6VKS - chains A and C of the 3 polymer chains in the assembly; structure by electron microscopy, 3.02 A resolution.

[Chain A (and C)]
Name: Efflux pump membrane transporter
Source organism: Neisseria gonorrhoeae
Notes: chain C of this document is another copy of the same molecule, construct and numbering; everything in this record applies to it too
UniProtKB: A0A4T9VBR9 (A0A4T9VBR9_NEIGO); residue numbers follow UniProt; this construct covers 1-1049
Sequence (1049 residues; each row starts with the number of its first residue):
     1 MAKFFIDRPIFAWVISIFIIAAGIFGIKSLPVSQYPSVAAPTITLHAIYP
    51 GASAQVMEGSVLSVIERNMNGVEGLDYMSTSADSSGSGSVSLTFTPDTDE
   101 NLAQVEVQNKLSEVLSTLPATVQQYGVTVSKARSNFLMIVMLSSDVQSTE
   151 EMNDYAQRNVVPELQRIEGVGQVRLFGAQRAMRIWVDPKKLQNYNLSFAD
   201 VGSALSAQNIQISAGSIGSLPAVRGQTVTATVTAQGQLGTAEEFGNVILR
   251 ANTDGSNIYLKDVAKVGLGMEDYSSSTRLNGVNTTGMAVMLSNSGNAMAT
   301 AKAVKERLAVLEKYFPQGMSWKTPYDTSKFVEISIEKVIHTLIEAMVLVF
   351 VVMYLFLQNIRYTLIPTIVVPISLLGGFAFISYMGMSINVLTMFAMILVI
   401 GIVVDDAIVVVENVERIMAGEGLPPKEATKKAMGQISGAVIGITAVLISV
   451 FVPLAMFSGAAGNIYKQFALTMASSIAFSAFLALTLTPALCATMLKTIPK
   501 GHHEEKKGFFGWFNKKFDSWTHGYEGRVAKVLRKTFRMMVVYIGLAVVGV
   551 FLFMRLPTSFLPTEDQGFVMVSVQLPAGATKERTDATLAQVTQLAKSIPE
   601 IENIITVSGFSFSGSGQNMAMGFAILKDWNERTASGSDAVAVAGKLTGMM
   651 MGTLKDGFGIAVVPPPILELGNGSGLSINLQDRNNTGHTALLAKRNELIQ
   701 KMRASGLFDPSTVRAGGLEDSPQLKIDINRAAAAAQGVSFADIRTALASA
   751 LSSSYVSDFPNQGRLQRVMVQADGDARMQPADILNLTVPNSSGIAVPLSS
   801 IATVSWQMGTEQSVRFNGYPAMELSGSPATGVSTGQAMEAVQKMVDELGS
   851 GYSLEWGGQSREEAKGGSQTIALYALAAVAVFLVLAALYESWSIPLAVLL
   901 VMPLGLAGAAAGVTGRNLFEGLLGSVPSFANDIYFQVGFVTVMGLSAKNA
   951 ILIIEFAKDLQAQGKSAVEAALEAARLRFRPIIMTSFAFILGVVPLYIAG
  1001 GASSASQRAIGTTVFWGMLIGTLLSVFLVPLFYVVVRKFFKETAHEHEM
Differences from the reference sequence: conflict V738 (Ile in A0A4T9VBR9), G774 (Glu in A0A4T9VBR9), S791 (Lys in A0A4T9VBR9), 19 further conflict positions vs the reference (A0A4T9VBR9) not listed
Ligand contacts:
  - phosphatidylethanolamine (PTY), molecule 1: F4, F5, R8, F11, I15, F18
  - phosphatidylethanolamine (PTY), molecule 2: W13, I17, I20, T493
  - phosphatidylethanolamine (PTY), molecule 3: G438, I441, A445, V884, A887, L888, H1047, M1049
  - phosphatidylethanolamine (PTY), molecule 4: V879, L883, W892, T1043, A1044
  - phosphatidylethanolamine (PTY), molecule 5: F882, W892, S893, L896, F1040, K1041, T1043
Reported in the primary citation:
  - binding site for AMPICILLIN (open form): N135, F136, I139, F176, S275, T277, V607, F610
  - contacts within the chain: D406-K948, D405-K948, K948-N949 (hydrogen bond), K948-T985 (hydrogen bond)
  - conformationally variable residues (side-chain flip): D405, K948
  - mutagenesis - E669G (2-fold): decreased growth in response to macrolides
  - mutagenesis - E669G (2-fold): decreased growth in response to polymyxin B
  - mutagenesis - R714G: increased growth in response to macrolide
  - mutagenesis - R714G: increased growth in response to polymyxin B
  - mutagenesis - R174Q, R714G: increased growth in response to EtBr
  - mutagenesis - E669G: decreased growth in response to EtBr
  - mutagenesis - S825A: unchanged growth in response to antimicrobial resistance

[How chain A and chain C interact]
Residue-residue contacts - 100 pairs, chain A then chain C:
  Y49(A) - S213(C)
  P50(A) - S213(C)
  G51(A) - S213(C)
  G51(A) - A214(C)  hydrogen bond (backbone-backbone)
  G51(A) - G215(C)  hydrogen bond (backbone-backbone)
  A52(A) - S213(C)
  S53(A) - T231(C)
  S53(A) - T233(C)
  V56(A) - Q211(C)
  G59(A) - L765(C)
  S60(A) - Q211(C)  hydrogen bond
  S60(A) - L765(C)
  R67(A) - R764(C)
  N70(A) - P162(C)
  N70(A) - Q165(C)
  G71(A) - Q165(C)
  V72(A) - E168(C)
  E73(A) - V170(C)
  E73(A) - S292(C)
  G74(A) - E168(C)  hydrogen bond (backbone-side chain)
  L75(A) - E168(C)
  M78(A) - R166(C)
  L102(A) - N101(C)
  E106(A) - K131(C)  salt bridge
  N109(A) - Q108(C)  hydrogen bond
  E113(A) - Y125(C)
  E113(A) - V127(C)
  E113(A) - T128(C)
  S116(A) - Q124(C)
  Y273(A) - L220(C)
  S274(A) - L220(C)
  G578(A) - T227(C)
  G578(A) - V228(C)
  G578(A) - T229(C)  hydrogen bond (backbone-backbone)
  A579(A) - T227(C)
  A579(A) - T229(C)
  T580(A) - Q226(C)
  T580(A) - T227(C)
  T580(A) - V228(C)
  T580(A) - T229(C)
  E582(A) - A222(C)
  E582(A) - R224(C)  salt bridge
  Q617(A) - G218(C)  hydrogen bond (side chain-backbone)
  Q617(A) - L220(C)
  R683(A) - N159(C)
  R683(A) - E163(C)  salt bridge
  R683(A) - L311(C)
  N685(A) - Q762(C)  hydrogen bond (side chain-backbone)
  N685(A) - G763(C)
  P722(A) - A230(C)
  Q723(A) - T231(C)
  L724(A) - T231(C)  hydrogen bond (backbone-backbone)
  L724(A) - V232(C)
  L724(A) - T233(C)  hydrogen bond (backbone-side chain)
  K725(A) - T233(C)
  K725(A) - A234(C)  hydrogen bond (side chain-backbone)
  K725(A) - Q235(C)
  I726(A) - V232(C)  hydrophobic
  I726(A) - T233(C)  hydrogen bond (backbone-backbone)
  D727(A) - A234(C)
  R730(A) - Q208(C)  hydrogen bond (side chain-backbone)
  R730(A) - G236(C)
  R730(A) - L238(C)
  F740(A) - A207(C)
  F740(A) - I210(C)  hydrophobic
  F740(A) - I212(C)  hydrophobic
  F740(A) - G236(C)
  R744(A) - Q211(C)
  R744(A) - I212(C)
  L747(A) - A214(C)
  A748(A) - S213(C)
  L751(A) - A214(C)
  L751(A) - S216(C)
  L751(A) - I217(C)  hydrophobic
  L751(A) - V232(C)  hydrophobic
  S752(A) - S213(C)
  S752(A) - A214(C)
  R777(A) - I217(C)
  R777(A) - S219(C)
  R777(A) - P221(C)
  M778(A) - I217(C)
  M778(A) - V223(C)
  M778(A) - Q226(C)  hydrogen bond (backbone-side chain)
  P780(A) - I217(C)
  W806(A) - A230(C)  hydrophobic
  E811(A) - T231(C)
  N817(A) - R166(C)
  Y819(A) - N159(C)  hydrogen bond
  S850(A) - K313(C)
  G851(A) - Y314(C)
  S853(A) - Y314(C)
  L883(A) - V14(C)
  L883(A) - I17(C)  hydrophobic
  L883(A) - F18(C)  hydrophobic
  V884(A) - F18(C)  hydrophobic
  A886(A) - I10(C)
  A887(A) - F11(C)  hydrophobic
  E890(A) - R8(C)  salt bridge
  E890(A) - I10(C)
  W892(A) - I10(C)  hydrophobic
Other interface residues (no listed pair), chain A (76 interface residues in all): V64, S84, V105, W185, D272, R583, N684, A734, A741, Q771, Q779, Q807, R815, Y852, L876, A880, H1047
Other interface residues (no listed pair), chain C (66 interface residues in all): D7, P9, W13, F25, Q104, G126, R158, Q237, N257

[In short]
Chain A and chain C form an interface of 76 and 66 residues respectively; the contacts include 15 hydrogen
bonds and 4 salt bridges. Polar contacts include E106(A)-K131(C), E582(A)-R224(C) and R683(A)-E163(C). The
paper reports a binding site for AMPICILLIN (open form) at N135(A), F136(A) and I139(A) among others; R174Q
and R714G of chain A increase growth in response to EtBr; 4 substitutions were tested in all.
Chain A and chain C are both Efflux pump membrane transporter (Neisseria gonorrhoeae); the structure,
Cryo-electron microscopy structures of a gonococcal multidrug efflux pump illuminate a mechanism of drug
recognition with ..., was determined by electron microscopy together with 6VKT from the same study.
